5UHD - chains A and B of the 8 polymer chains in the assembly; structure by X-ray diffraction, 4.01 A resolution (low resolution: residue-level contacts below are approximate; hydrogen-bond / salt-bridge calls are withheld).

Chain A (and B):
Protein: DNA-directed RNA polymerase subunit alpha
From: Mycobacterium tuberculosis (strain ATCC 25618 / H37Rv)
Notes: EC 2.7.7.6; chain B of this document is another copy of the same molecule, construct and numbering; everything in this record applies to it too
UniProt: P9WGZ1 (RPOA_MYCTU); numbering as in UniProt (aligned over 1-347)
Chain sequence (347 residues; each row starts with the number of its first residue):
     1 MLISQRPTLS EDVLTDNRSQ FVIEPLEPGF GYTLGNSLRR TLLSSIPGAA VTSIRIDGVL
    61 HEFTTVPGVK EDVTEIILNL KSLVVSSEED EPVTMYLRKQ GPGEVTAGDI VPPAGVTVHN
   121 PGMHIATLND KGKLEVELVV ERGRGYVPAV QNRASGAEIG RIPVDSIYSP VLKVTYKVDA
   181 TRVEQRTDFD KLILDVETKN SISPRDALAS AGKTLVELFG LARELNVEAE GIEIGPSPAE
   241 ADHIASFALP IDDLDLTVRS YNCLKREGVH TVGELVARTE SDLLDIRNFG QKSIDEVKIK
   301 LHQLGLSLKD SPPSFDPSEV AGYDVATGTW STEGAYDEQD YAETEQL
Disordered / not traced: 1-2, 227-347 (chain B: 1-5, 233-347)

Chain A / chain B interface:
Contacting residue pairs - 58 pairs, chain A then chain B:
  I3(A) - E141(B)
  I3(A) - R142(B)
  I3(A) - Y168(B)
  Q5(A) - R144(B)
  T8(A) - L218(B)
  S10(A) - L221(B)
  L26(A) - L218(B)
  E27(A) - S44(B)
  E27(A) - R144(B)
  G29(A) - R40(B)
  F30(A) - R40(B)
  F30(A) - T41(B)
  F30(A) - L215(B)
  T33(A) - N36(B)
  T33(A) - S37(B)
  L34(A) - L218(B)
  S37(A) - T33(B)
  S37(A) - S37(B)
  L38(A) - F219(B)
  R40(A) - G29(B)
  R40(A) - Y32(B)
  R40(A) - T33(B)
  T41(A) - F30(B)
  T41(A) - T33(B)
  S44(A) - F30(B)
  S45(A) - E27(B)
  S45(A) - F30(B)
  R144(A) - E27(B)
  E184(A) - V150(B)
  E184(A) - Q151(B)
  Q185(A) - Q151(B)
  D206(A) - N226(B)
  L208(A) - A222(B)
  A209(A) - A222(B)
  A209(A) - R223(B)
  A209(A) - N226(B)
  S210(A) - A229(B)
  G212(A) - F219(B)
  G212(A) - A222(B)
  G212(A) - R223(B)
  K213(A) - R223(B)
  K213(A) - V227(B)
  K213(A) - E230(B)
  T214(A) - E230(B)
  L215(A) - F219(B)
  V216(A) - V216(B)
  V216(A) - F219(B)
  E217(A) - E230(B)
  E217(A) - I232(B)
  F219(A) - L34(B)
  F219(A) - L215(B)
  F219(A) - V216(B)
  F219(A) - F219(B)
  L221(A) - T8(B)
  A222(A) - A209(B)
  A222(A) - G212(B)
  R223(A) - K213(B)
  N226(A) - R205(B)
Interface residues without a listed pair, chain A (38 interface residues in all): P47, R205, L218, G220
Interface residues without a listed pair, chain B (40 interface residues in all): L26, S45, L208, G220, L225, E228

Overview:
38 residues of chain A and 40 residues of chain B are in contact.
Chain A and chain B are both DNA-directed RNA polymerase subunit alpha (Mycobacterium tuberculosis (strain
ATCC 25618 / H37Rv)); the structure, Crystal structure of Mycobacterium tuberculosis transcription initiation
complex containing 4nt RNA in complex with Rifampin, was determined by X-ray diffraction (same publication as
5UH5, 5UH6, 5UH8, 5UH9, 5UHA, 5UHB and 4 further entries).
